6M9R - chains A and B; structure by X-ray diffraction, 1.69 A resolution.

[Chain A (and B)]
Name: SznF
Organism: Streptomyces achromogenes subsp. streptozoticus
Notes: EC 1.-.-.-; chain B of this document is another copy of the same molecule, construct and numbering; everything in this record applies to it too
Amino-acid sequence (471 residues; numbered 1 to 471; the number before each row is that of its first residue):
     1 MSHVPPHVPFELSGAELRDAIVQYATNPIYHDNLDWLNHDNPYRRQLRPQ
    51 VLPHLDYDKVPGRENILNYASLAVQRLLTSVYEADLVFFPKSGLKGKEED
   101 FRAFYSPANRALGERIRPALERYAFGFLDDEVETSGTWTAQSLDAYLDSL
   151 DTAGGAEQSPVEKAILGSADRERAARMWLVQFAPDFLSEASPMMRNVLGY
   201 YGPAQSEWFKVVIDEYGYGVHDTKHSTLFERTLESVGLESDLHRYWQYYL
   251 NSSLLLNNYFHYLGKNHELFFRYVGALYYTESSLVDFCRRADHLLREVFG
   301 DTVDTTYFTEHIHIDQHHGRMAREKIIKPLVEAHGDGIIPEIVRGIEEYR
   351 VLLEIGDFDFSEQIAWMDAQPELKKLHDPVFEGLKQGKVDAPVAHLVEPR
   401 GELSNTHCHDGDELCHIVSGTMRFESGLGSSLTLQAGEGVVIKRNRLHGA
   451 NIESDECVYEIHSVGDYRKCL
Not modelled in the structure: 1-3, 134-136, 151-156, 216-218 (chain B: 1-2, 134-136, 152-156, 216-222)
Metal / ion sites: Fe ion: His407, His409, His448 (together with J9Y)
Small-molecule neighbours: J9Y ((2S)-2-amino-5-{[(E)-amino(methylamino)methylidene](hydroxy)azaniumyl}pentanoate): Arg48, Leu396, Glu398, Glu402, Ser404, Asn405, His407, His409, Cys415, Met422, Phe424, Ile442, His448, Ala450, Tyr459, Ile461
What the authors report for this chain:
  - Fe ion coordination: His407, His409, His448
  - binding site for J9Y: Tyr459
  - catalytic residues: Glu98, Tyr459 (proposed by the authors, not directly observed)
  - mutagenesis - E215A, H225A, H311A, D315A, H318A: abolished catalytic activity
  - mutagenesis - E281A: abolished catalytic activity on O2
  - mutagenesis - H407A/H409A/H448A: abolished catalytic activity on L-NMA
  - mutagenesis - H407A/H409A/H448A: abolished catalytic activity on 1
  - mutagenesis - E215A: unchanged catalytic activity on 2

[Interface between chain A and chain B]
Pairs across the interface (137; chain A residue first):
  Val4(A) - Thr26(B)
  Val4(A) - His31(B)
  Val4(A) - Pro49(B)  hydrophobic
  Val4(A) - Gln50(B)
  Pro5(A) - Val22(B)  hydrophobic
  Pro5(A) - Thr26(B)
  Pro5(A) - Pro53(B)  hydrophobic
  His7(A) - Gln23(B)  hydrogen bond (side chain-backbone)
  His7(A) - Thr26(B)  hydrogen bond
  His7(A) - Asn27(B)
  Val8(A) - Gln23(B)  hydrogen bond (backbone-side chain)
  Pro9(A) - Gln23(B)  hydrogen bond (backbone-side chain)
  Phe10(A) - Gln23(B)
  Phe10(A) - Ala108(B)  hydrophobic
  Phe10(A) - Ala111(B)  hydrophobic
  Phe10(A) - Leu112(B)  hydrophobic
  Val22(A) - Pro5(B)  hydrophobic
  Gln23(A) - His7(B)  hydrogen bond (backbone-side chain)
  Gln23(A) - Val8(B)  hydrogen bond (side chain-backbone)
  Gln23(A) - Pro9(B)  hydrogen bond (side chain-backbone)
  Gln23(A) - Phe10(B)
  Thr26(A) - Pro5(B)
  Thr26(A) - His7(B)  hydrogen bond
  Asn27(A) - His7(B)
  His31(A) - Val4(B)
  Pro49(A) - Val4(B)  hydrophobic
  Gln50(A) - His3(B)
  Pro53(A) - Pro5(B)  hydrophobic
  Ala84(A) - His267(B)
  Asp85(A) - His267(B)  hydrogen bond (backbone-side chain)
  Leu86(A) - Leu198(B)
  Leu86(A) - Gly199(B)
  Leu86(A) - His267(B)
  Val87(A) - Asn196(B)
  Val87(A) - Leu198(B)  hydrogen bond (backbone-backbone)
  Val87(A) - Gly199(B)
  Val87(A) - Tyr200(B)  hydrogen bond (backbone-backbone)
  Val87(A) - Tyr201(B)  hydrophobic
  Val87(A) - His267(B)
  Phe88(A) - Tyr200(B)
  Phe89(A) - Tyr200(B)
  Phe89(A) - Tyr201(B)  hydrophobic
  Phe89(A) - Phe270(B)  hydrophobic
  Phe89(A) - Phe271(B)  hydrophobic
  Phe89(A) - His334(B)
  Lys91(A) - Tyr200(B)  hydrogen bond
  Gly93(A) - Ala333(B)
  Gly93(A) - His334(B)
  Leu94(A) - Phe271(B)  hydrophobic
  Leu94(A) - His334(B)  hydrogen bond (backbone-side chain)
  Lys95(A) - His334(B)
  Lys95(A) - Gly335(B)
  Phe101(A) - His267(B)
  Phe101(A) - Glu268(B)
  Tyr105(A) - His267(B)
  Tyr105(A) - Glu268(B)
  Pro107(A) - Pro118(B)
  Pro107(A) - Glu268(B)
  Ala108(A) - Phe10(B)  hydrophobic
  Arg110(A) - Arg117(B)
  Arg110(A) - Asn266(B)  hydrogen bond
  Arg110(A) - Glu268(B)  salt bridge
  Ala111(A) - Phe10(B)  hydrophobic
  Ala111(A) - Glu114(B)
  Ala111(A) - Pro118(B)  hydrophobic
  Leu112(A) - Phe10(B)  hydrophobic
  Glu114(A) - Ala111(B)
  Glu114(A) - Glu114(B)
  Arg115(A) - Arg115(B)
  Arg117(A) - Arg110(B)
  Pro118(A) - Pro107(B)
  Pro118(A) - Ala111(B)  hydrophobic
  Leu187(A) - Tyr200(B)
  Ser188(A) - Gly199(B)
  Ser188(A) - Tyr200(B)
  Ser191(A) - Leu198(B)
  Ser191(A) - Gly199(B)  hydrogen bond (side chain-backbone)
  Met194(A) - Met194(B)  hydrophobic
  Met194(A) - Val197(B)  hydrophobic
  Met194(A) - Leu198(B)  hydrophobic
  Arg195(A) - Leu198(B)
  Asn196(A) - Val87(B)
  Val197(A) - Met194(B)  hydrophobic
  Leu198(A) - Leu86(B)
  Leu198(A) - Val87(B)  hydrogen bond (backbone-backbone)
  Leu198(A) - Ser191(B)
  Leu198(A) - Met194(B)  hydrophobic
  Leu198(A) - Arg195(B)
  Gly199(A) - Leu86(B)
  Gly199(A) - Val87(B)
  Gly199(A) - Ser188(B)
  Gly199(A) - Ser191(B)  hydrogen bond (backbone-side chain)
  Tyr200(A) - Val87(B)  hydrogen bond (backbone-backbone)
  Tyr200(A) - Phe88(B)
  Tyr200(A) - Phe89(B)
  Tyr200(A) - Lys91(B)  hydrogen bond
  Tyr200(A) - Leu187(B)
  Tyr200(A) - Ser188(B)
  Tyr200(A) - Glu230(B)  hydrogen bond
  Tyr200(A) - Ser240(B)  hydrogen bond (side chain-backbone)
  Tyr200(A) - Leu242(B)  hydrophobic
  Tyr201(A) - Val87(B)  hydrophobic
  Tyr201(A) - Phe89(B)  hydrophobic
  Tyr201(A) - Lys224(B)
  Gln205(A) - Lys224(B)  hydrogen bond
  Ser206(A) - Lys224(B)
  Phe209(A) - Phe209(B)  hydrophobic
  Phe209(A) - Ile213(B)  hydrophobic
  Ile213(A) - Phe209(B)  hydrophobic
  Gly219(A) - Ser206(B)
  Gly219(A) - Phe209(B)
  Gly219(A) - Lys210(B)
  His221(A) - Pro203(B)
  His221(A) - Ser206(B)
  Lys224(A) - Ser206(B)
  Glu230(A) - Tyr200(B)  hydrogen bond
  Ser240(A) - Tyr200(B)  hydrogen bond (backbone-side chain)
  Leu242(A) - Tyr200(B)  hydrophobic
  Asn266(A) - Arg110(B)  hydrogen bond
  His267(A) - Ala84(B)
  His267(A) - Asp85(B)  hydrogen bond (side chain-backbone)
  His267(A) - Leu86(B)
  His267(A) - Val87(B)
  His267(A) - Phe101(B)
  His267(A) - Tyr105(B)
  Glu268(A) - Phe101(B)
  Glu268(A) - Tyr105(B)
  Glu268(A) - Pro107(B)
  Glu268(A) - Arg110(B)  salt bridge
  Phe270(A) - Phe89(B)  hydrophobic
  Phe271(A) - Phe89(B)  hydrophobic
  Ala333(A) - Gly93(B)
  His334(A) - Phe89(B)
  His334(A) - Gly93(B)
  His334(A) - Leu94(B)  hydrogen bond (side chain-backbone)
  His334(A) - Lys95(B)
  Gly335(A) - Lys95(B)
Also at the interface, not in a pair above, chain A (72 interface residues in all): Pro6, Ser92, Ser106, Gly202, Val212, Val220, Lys265, Glu332
Also at the interface, not in a pair above, chain B (72 interface residues in all): Pro6, Ser92, Ser106, Gly202, Gln205, Val212, Lys265, Glu332

[In short]
The chain A/chain B interface involves 72 residues from each chain; the contacts include 27 hydrogen bonds and
2 salt bridges. Polar pairs include Arg110(A)-Glu268(B), His7(A)-Gln23(B) and His7(A)-Thr26(B). The paper
reports catalytic residues Glu98(A) and Tyr459(A); E215A, H225A and H311A of chain A, among others, abolish
catalytic activity; 7 substitutions were tested in all.
Chain A and chain B are both SznF (Streptomyces achromogenes subsp. streptozoticus); the structure, Crystal
structure of SznF from Streptomyces achromogenes var. streptozoticus NRRL 2697 with a bound
N(delta)-hydroxy-N(omega)-methyl-L-arginine intermediate, was determined by X-ray diffraction (same
publication as 6M9S).
